6CUV - chains A and B; structure by X-ray diffraction, 2.26 A resolution.

[Chain A (and B)]
Name: Tryptophan synthase beta chain 1
From: Pyrococcus furiosus (strain ATCC 43587 / DSM 3638 / JCM 8422 / Vc1)
Notes: EC 4.2.1.20; chain B of this document is another copy of the same molecule, construct and numbering; everything in this record applies to it too
UniProtKB: Q8U093 (TRPB1_PYRFU); residues 1-388 here = UniProt positions 1-388
Chain sequence (388 residues; numbered 1 to 388; the number before each row is that of its first residue):
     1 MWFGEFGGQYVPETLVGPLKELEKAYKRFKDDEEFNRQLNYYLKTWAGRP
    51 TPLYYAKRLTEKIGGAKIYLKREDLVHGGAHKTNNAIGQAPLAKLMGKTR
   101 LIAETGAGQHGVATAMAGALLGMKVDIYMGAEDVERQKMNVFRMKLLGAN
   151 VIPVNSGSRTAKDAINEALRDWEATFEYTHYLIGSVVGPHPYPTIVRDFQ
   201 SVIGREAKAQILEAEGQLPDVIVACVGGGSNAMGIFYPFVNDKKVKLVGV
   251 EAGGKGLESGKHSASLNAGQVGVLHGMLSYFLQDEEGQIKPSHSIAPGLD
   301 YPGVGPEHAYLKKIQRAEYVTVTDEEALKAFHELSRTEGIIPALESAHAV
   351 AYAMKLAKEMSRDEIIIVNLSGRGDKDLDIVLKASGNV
Modified / non-standard residues: Lys82 ((2S)-2-amino-6-[[3-hydroxy-2-methyl-5-(phosphonooxymethyl)pyridin-4-yl]methylideneamino]hexanoic acid; LLP)
Differences from the reference sequence: engineered mutation Val16 (Ile in Q8U093), Gly17 (Glu in Q8U093), Pro91 (Leu in Q8U093), Leu95 (Phe in Q8U093), Ala161 (Leu in Q8U093), Glu173 (Val in Q8U093), Leu274 (Phe in Q8U093), Ser292 (Thr in Q8U093), Ala384 (Val in Q8U093)
Metal / ion sites: Na+: Gly227, Ser265, Gly303
Swiss-Prot annotation at these positions:
  - modified residue: Lys82 (N6-(pyridoxal phosphate)lysine)

[Chain A / chain B interface]
Contacting residue pairs - 86 pairs, chain A then chain B:
  Tyr41(A) - Tyr55(B)
  Lys44(A) - Pro52(B)
  Thr45(A) - Pro52(B)
  Thr45(A) - Leu53(B)
  Thr45(A) - Tyr54(B)
  Thr45(A) - Arg72(B)
  Trp46(A) - Tyr54(B)
  Trp46(A) - Arg72(B)  hydrogen bond (backbone-side chain)
  Trp46(A) - Glu338(B)  hydrogen bond (side chain-backbone)
  Trp46(A) - Gly339(B)
  Trp46(A) - Ile340(B)
  Pro52(A) - Lys44(B)
  Pro52(A) - Thr45(B)
  Leu53(A) - Thr45(B)
  Tyr54(A) - Thr45(B)
  Tyr54(A) - Trp46(B)
  Tyr54(A) - Leu120(B)
  Tyr55(A) - Tyr41(B)
  Arg58(A) - Ala119(B)
  Arg58(A) - Leu120(B)
  Arg58(A) - Gly122(B)
  Arg72(A) - Thr45(B)  hydrogen bond (side chain-backbone)
  Arg72(A) - Trp46(B)  hydrogen bond (side chain-backbone)
  Arg72(A) - His77(B)  hydrogen bond
  Leu75(A) - Ala47(B)
  Leu75(A) - Gly48(B)
  Leu75(A) - Leu75(B)
  Leu75(A) - His77(B)
  His77(A) - Arg72(B)  hydrogen bond
  His77(A) - Leu75(B)
  His77(A) - Gly339(B)  hydrogen bond (side chain-backbone)
  His77(A) - Ile340(B)
  Met116(A) - Gly339(B)
  Ala119(A) - Arg58(B)  hydrogen bond (backbone-side chain)
  Ala119(A) - Ser335(B)
  Ala119(A) - Arg336(B)
  Ala119(A) - Thr337(B)
  Ala119(A) - Gly339(B)
  Leu120(A) - Tyr54(B)
  Leu120(A) - Arg58(B)
  Leu120(A) - Glu338(B)
  Gly122(A) - Arg58(B)
  Met139(A) - Leu378(B)  hydrophobic
  Met139(A) - Asp379(B)
  Phe142(A) - Leu378(B)
  Phe142(A) - Leu382(B)  hydrophobic
  Arg143(A) - Ile341(B)
  Arg143(A) - Asp375(B)  salt bridge
  Arg143(A) - Leu378(B)
  Lys145(A) - Arg336(B)
  Leu146(A) - Phe331(B)  hydrophobic
  Leu146(A) - His332(B)
  Leu146(A) - Ser335(B)
  Leu146(A) - Arg336(B)  hydrogen bond (backbone-side chain)
  Leu146(A) - Leu378(B)  hydrophobic
  Leu147(A) - Ser335(B)
  Leu147(A) - Gly339(B)
  Phe331(A) - Leu146(B)  hydrophobic
  His332(A) - Leu146(B)
  Ser335(A) - Ala119(B)
  Ser335(A) - Leu146(B)
  Ser335(A) - Leu147(B)
  Arg336(A) - Ala119(B)
  Arg336(A) - Leu146(B)
  Arg336(A) - Leu147(B)
  Arg336(A) - Gly148(B)
  Thr337(A) - Ala119(B)
  Glu338(A) - Trp46(B)  hydrogen bond (backbone-side chain)
  Gly339(A) - Trp46(B)
  Gly339(A) - His77(B)  hydrogen bond (backbone-side chain)
  Gly339(A) - Met116(B)
  Gly339(A) - Ala119(B)
  Gly339(A) - Leu147(B)
  Ile340(A) - Trp46(B)
  Ile340(A) - His77(B)
  Ile341(A) - Leu147(B)  hydrophobic
  Arg373(A) - Arg373(B)
  Arg373(A) - Asp375(B)  salt bridge
  Asp375(A) - Arg143(B)  salt bridge
  Asp375(A) - Arg373(B)  salt bridge
  Leu378(A) - Met139(B)  hydrophobic
  Leu378(A) - Phe142(B)
  Leu378(A) - Arg143(B)
  Leu378(A) - Leu146(B)  hydrophobic
  Leu382(A) - Phe142(B)  hydrophobic
  Gly386(A) - Phe142(B)
Interface residues without a listed pair, chain A (45 interface residues in all): Ala47, Gly48, Asp74, Val76, Leu121, Gly148, Glu213, Asp379, Val381
Interface residues without a listed pair, chain B (40 interface residues in all): Asp74, Val381

[Overview]
45 residues of chain A face 40 of chain B across their interface; the contacts include 11 hydrogen bonds and 4
salt bridges. Among the polar pairs are Arg143(A)-Asp375(B), Arg373(A)-Asp375(B) and Trp46(A)-Arg72(B). The
Na+ site is built by Gly227(A), Ser265(A) and Gly303(A).
Chain A and chain B are both Tryptophan synthase beta chain 1 (Pyrococcus furiosus (strain ATCC 43587 / DSM
3638 / JCM 8422 / Vc1)); the structure, Engineered Holo TrpB from Pyrococcus furiosus, PfTrpB7E6, was
determined by X-ray diffraction together with 6CUT and 6CUZ from the same study.
